1ZY0 - chains A and B; structure by X-ray diffraction, 2.90 A resolution.

Chain A (and B):
Protein: Peptide deformylase, mitochondrial
Organism: Arabidopsis thaliana
Notes: EC 3.5.1.88; fragment: mature protein; chain B of this document is another copy of the same molecule, construct and numbering; everything in this record applies to it too
Reference sequence: Q9FV53 (DEFM_ARATH); residues 2-190 here correspond to UniProt positions 69-257 (UniProt number = residue number + 67)
Chain sequence (197 residues; row label = number of the first residue in the row):
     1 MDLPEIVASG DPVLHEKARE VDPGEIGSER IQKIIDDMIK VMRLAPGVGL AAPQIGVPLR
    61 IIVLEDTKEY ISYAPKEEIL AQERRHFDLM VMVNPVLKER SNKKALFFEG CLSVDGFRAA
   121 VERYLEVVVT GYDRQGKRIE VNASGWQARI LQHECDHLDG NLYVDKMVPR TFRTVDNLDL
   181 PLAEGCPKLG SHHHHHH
Not modelled in the structure: 1, 193-197
Differences from the reference sequence: initiating methionine (1); expression tag (191-197)
Ion coordination: Zn2+: Cys111, His153, His157

Interface between chain A and chain B:
Contacting residue pairs (49; chain A residue first):
  Ala8(A) with Thr174(B); Asn177(B)
  Ser9(A) with Phe172(B); Arg173(B); Thr174(B), hydrogen bond (backbone-backbone); Asn177(B), hydrogen bond (backbone-side chain)
  Gly10(A) with Phe172(B); Arg173(B); Leu180(B); Pro181(B)
  Asp11(A) with Leu180(B)
  Pro12(A) with Pro181(B)
  His15(A) with Arg170(B); Phe172(B); Ala183(B)
  Glu16(A) with Glu184(B)
  Val114(A) with Phe172(B), hydrophobic
  Phe117(A) with Phe117(B), hydrophobic
  Asp159(A) with Arg170(B)
  Gly160(A) with Arg170(B)
  Asn161(A) with Arg170(B)
  Val164(A) with Met167(B), hydrophobic
  Asp165(A) with Met167(B); Pro169(B); Arg170(B), hydrogen bond (side chain-backbone)
  Met167(A) with Val164(B), hydrophobic; Asp165(B)
  Pro169(A) with Asp165(B)
  Arg170(A) with His15(B); Gly160(B); Asn161(B), hydrogen bond; Asp165(B), hydrogen bond (backbone-side chain)
  Phe172(A) with Ser9(B); Gly10(B); His15(B); Val164(B), hydrophobic
  Arg173(A) with Ser9(B); Gly10(B)
  Thr174(A) with Ala8(B); Ser9(B), hydrogen bond (backbone-backbone)
  Asn177(A) with Ala8(B); Ser9(B), hydrogen bond (side chain-backbone)
  Leu180(A) with Gly10(B); Asp11(B)
  Pro181(A) with Gly10(B); Pro12(B)
  Ala183(A) with His15(B); Glu16(B)
  Glu184(A) with Glu16(B)
Other interface residues (no listed pair), chain A (27 interface residues in all): Asp115, Val168
Other interface residues (no listed pair), chain B (27 interface residues in all): Val114, Asp115, Asp159, Val168

In short:
The chain A/chain B interface involves 27 residues from each chain, with 7 hydrogen bonds. Polar pairs include
Ser9(A)-Asn177(B), Asp165(A)-Arg170(B) and Arg170(A)-Asn161(B). Cys111(A), His153(A) and His157(A) coordinate
Zn2+.
Chain A and chain B are both Peptide deformylase, mitochondrial (Arabidopsis thaliana); the structure, X-ray
structure of peptide deformylase from Arabidopsis thaliana (AtPDF1A); crystals grown in PEG-6000, was
determined by X-ray diffraction together with 1ZXZ and 1ZY1 from the same study.
